PDB entry 9EI7 | X-ray diffraction, 1.48 A resolution | chain A

== Chain A ==
Molecule: Prolyl 4-hydroxylase alpha subunit domain-containing protein
Source organism: Photorhabdus asymbiotica
Reference sequence: C7BKM7 (C7BKM7_PHOAA); residue numbers follow UniProt; this construct covers 1-205
Amino-acid sequence (226 residues; row label = number of the first residue in the row; numbers below 1 keep their minus sign (Met-20 is residue -20)):
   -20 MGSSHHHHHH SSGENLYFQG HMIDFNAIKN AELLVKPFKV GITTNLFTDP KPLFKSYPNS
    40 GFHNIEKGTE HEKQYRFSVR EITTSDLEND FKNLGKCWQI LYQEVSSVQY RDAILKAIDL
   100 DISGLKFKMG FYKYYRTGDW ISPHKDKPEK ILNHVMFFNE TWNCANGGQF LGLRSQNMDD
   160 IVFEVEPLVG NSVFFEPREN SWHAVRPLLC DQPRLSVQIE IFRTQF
Not modelled in the structure: -20 to -11
Sequence notes: initiating methionine (-20); expression tag (-19 to 0)
Bound ions: vanadium ion: His123, Asp125, His182 (together with succinic acid)
Ligand contacts:
  - A1BIK (1-(5-amino-3,7-anhydro-5-deoxy-2-O-phosphono-D-threo-beta-D-allo-octofuranuronosyl)pyrimidine-2,4(1H,3H)-dione): Ile44, Lys46, His50, Glu51, Lys52, Tyr54, Phe56, Val58, Glu60, Tyr111, Ile120, His123, Asp125, Lys126, Lys129, Gln197, Glu199
  - succinic acid (SIN): Tyr113, Ile120, His123, Asp125, Val134, Phe136, Phe149, His182, Val184, Arg193, Ser195, Gln197

== In short ==
Chain A binds compound A1BIK and succinic acid. His123, Asp125 and His182 form the vanadium ion site.
Chain A is Prolyl 4-hydroxylase alpha subunit domain-containing protein (Photorhabdus asymbiotica); the
structure, PasI from Photorhabdus asymbiotica bound to vanadyl, succinate, and 5-amino-6-hydroxy-octanosyl
acid 2-phosphate, was determined by X-ray diffraction, deposited together with 9EI6.
